PDB entry 1PU7 | X-ray diffraction, 1.93 A resolution | chain A

Chain A:
Name: 3-methyladenine DNA glycosylase
Organism: Helicobacter pylori
Reference sequence: O25323 (O25323_HELPY); residues 1-218 here = UniProt positions 1-218
Amino-acid sequence (218 residues; each row starts with the number of its first residue):
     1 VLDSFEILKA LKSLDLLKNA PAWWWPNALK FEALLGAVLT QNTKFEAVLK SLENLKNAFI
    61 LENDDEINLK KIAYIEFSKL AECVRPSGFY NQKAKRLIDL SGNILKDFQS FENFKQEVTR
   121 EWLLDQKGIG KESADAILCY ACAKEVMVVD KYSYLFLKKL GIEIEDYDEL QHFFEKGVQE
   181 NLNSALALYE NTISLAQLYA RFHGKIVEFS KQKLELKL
Not modelled in the structure: 1, 217-218
Covalent attachments: beta-mercaptoethanol (BME) linked to Cys-83
Modified / non-standard residues: Lys-205 (lysine nz-carboxylic acid; KCX)
Sequence notes: modified residue (205)
Ligand contacts: 6-amino-3,9-dimethyl-9H-purin-3-ium (39A): Trp-24, Trp-25, Pro-26, Thr-40, Phe-45, Val-207, Glu-208, Lys-211
What the authors report for this chain:
  - binding site for 6-amino-3,9-dimethyl-9H-purin-3-ium: Trp-24, Trp-25, Pro-26, Phe-45, His-203, Lys-211
  - contacts within the chain: Glu-46/Lys-211, Glu-208/Lys-211
  - specificity-determining residues: Trp-25, Pro-26, Lys-211 (proposed by the authors, not directly observed)
  - specificity-determining residues: Glu-46
  - catalytic residues: Asp-150
  - mutagenesis - D150N (25-fold), K211A (25-fold): decreased catalytic activity on m3A
  - mutagenesis - E132Q, D150N: abolished catalytic activity on epsilonA
  - mutagenesis - E132Q (4-fold): increased binding to 1-azaribose DNA
  - mutagenesis - E132Q: unchanged catalytic activity on m3A
  - mutagenesis - K211A: unchanged catalytic activity on m7G T
  - mutagenesis - H203A (>14-fold), H203N (>14-fold), K211A (10-fold): decreased binding to DNA
  - mutagenesis - W25A, W25F: abolished catalytic activity
  - mutagenesis - F45W/E46K, E46K: increased catalytic activity on m7G and m3A
  - mutagenesis - E46K: increased binding to DNA
  - mutagenesis - N42A (4-fold): increased binding to 1-azaribose AP-DNA
  - mutagenesis - F89A (10-fold): decreased binding to AP-DNA
  - mutagenesis - D150N: unchanged binding to DNA
  - mutagenesis - F89A, Y140F, H203A, H203N: decreased catalytic activity
  - mutagenesis - F45W: increased catalytic activity on alkylated substrates

Summary:
Ligands of chain A: 6-amino-3,9-dimethyl-9H-purin-3-ium. The paper reports the catalytic residue Asp-150;
F89A, Y140F and H203A, among others, reduce catalytic activity; 13 substitutions were tested in all.
Chain A is 3-methyladenine DNA glycosylase (Helicobacter pylori); the structure, Crystal structure of H.pylori
3-methyladenine DNA glycosylase (MagIII) bound to 3,9-dimethyladenine, was determined by X-ray diffraction
together with 1PU6 and 1PU8 from the same study.
